Entry 8JLD (electron microscopy, 2.48 A resolution); this record covers chains A and J of the 10 polymer chains in the assembly.

Chain A:
Protein: Histone H3.2
Organism: Homo sapiens
Reference sequence: Q71DI3 (H32_HUMAN); residues 1-135 here correspond to UniProt positions 2-136 (UniProt number = residue number + 1)
Chain sequence (135 residues; row label = number of the first residue in the row):
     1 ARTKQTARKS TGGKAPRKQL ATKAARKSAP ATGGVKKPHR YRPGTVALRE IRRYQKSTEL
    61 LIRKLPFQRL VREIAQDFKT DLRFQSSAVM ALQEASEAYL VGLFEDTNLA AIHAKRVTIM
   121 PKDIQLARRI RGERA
Disordered / not traced: 1-38, 134-135
Modified residues: Lys4, Lys9, Lys14, Lys18, Lys23, Lys27 (N(6)-acetyllysine; ALY)
Differences from the reference sequence: engineered mutation Ala110 (Cys111 in Q71DI3)
Swiss-Prot annotation at these positions:
  - modified residue: Arg2 (Asymmetric dimethylarginine), Thr3 (Phosphothreonine), Lys4 (Allysine), Gln5 (5-glutamyl dopamine), Thr6 (Phosphothreonine), Arg8 (Citrulline), Lys9 (N6,N6,N6-trimethyllysine), Ser10 (ADP-ribosylserine), Thr11 (Phosphothreonine), Lys14 (N6-(2-hydroxyisobutyryl)lysine), Arg17 (Asymmetric dimethylarginine), Lys18 (N6-(2-hydroxyisobutyryl)lysine), Lys23 (N6-(2-hydroxyisobutyryl)lysine), Arg26 (Citrulline), Lys27 (N6,N6,N6-trimethyllysine), Ser28 (ADP-ribosylserine), Lys36 (N6,N6,N6-trimethyllysine), Lys37 (N6-methyllysine), Tyr41 (Phosphotyrosine), Lys56 (N6,N6,N6-trimethyllysine) and 8 more in UniProt
  - lipidation: Lys18 (N6-decanoyllysine)
Reported in the primary citation:
  - post-translational modification sites: Lys4, Lys9, Lys14, Lys18, Lys23, Lys27

Chain J:
Molecule: 145-nt DNA strand
Organism: synthetic construct
Sequence (145 nucleotides; row label = number of the first residue in the row; numbers below 1 keep their minus sign (DA-72 is residue -72)):
   -72 ATCGATGTAT ATATCTGACA CGTGCCTGGA GACTAGGGAG TAATCCCCTT GGCGGTTAAA
   -12 ACGCGGGGGA CAGCGCGTAC GTGCGTTTAA GCGGTGCTAG AGCTGTCTAC GACCAATTGA
    48 GCGGCCTCGG CACCGGGATT CTGAT

How chain A and chain J interact:
Contacting residue pairs (25):
  Arg40(A) - DG8(J)  base contact
  Arg40(A) - DT9(J)  hydrogen bond to the base
  Arg40(A) - DG10(J)  sugar contact
  Tyr41(A) - DT-67(J)  hydrogen bond to the sugar
  Tyr41(A) - DT9(J)  sugar contact
  Tyr41(A) - DG10(J)  phosphate contact
  Pro43(A) - DG8(J)  phosphate contact
  Pro43(A) - DT9(J)  phosphate contact
  Gly44(A) - DG8(J)  phosphate contact
  Gly44(A) - DT9(J)  hydrogen bond to the phosphate
  Thr45(A) - DT9(J)  phosphate contact
  Val46(A) - DT9(J)  hydrogen bond to the phosphate
  Val46(A) - DG10(J)  phosphate contact
  Ala47(A) - DT9(J)  hydrogen bond to the phosphate
  Arg49(A) - DG-66(J)  sugar contact
  Arg49(A) - DT-65(J)  salt bridge to the phosphate
  Arg63(A) - DA17(J)  hydrogen bond to the phosphate
  Arg63(A) - DG18(J)  salt bridge to the phosphate
  Lys64(A) - DG18(J)  hydrogen bond to the phosphate
  Leu65(A) - DA17(J)  sugar contact
  Leu65(A) - DG18(J)  hydrogen bond to the phosphate
  Pro66(A) - DA17(J)  phosphate contact
  Arg69(A) - DA17(J)  salt bridge to the phosphate
  Arg83(A) - DA26(J)  sugar contact
  Arg83(A) - DG27(J)  sugar contact
Also at the interface, not in a pair above, chain A (19 interface residues in all): His39, Arg42, Arg53, Lys56, Lys115
Also at the interface, not in a pair above, chain J (14 interface residues in all): DG-69, DA-68, DA-64, DC-2

Overview:
Chain A and chain J form an interface of 19 and 14 residues respectively, with 8 hydrogen bonds and 3 salt
bridges. Among the polar pairs are Arg40(A)-DT9(J), Tyr41(A)-DT-67(J) and Gly44(A)-DT9(J). The paper reports
modification sites Lys4(A), Lys9(A) and Lys14(A) among others.
Chain A is Histone H3.2 (Homo sapiens) and chain J is a 145-nt DNA strand (synthetic construct); the
structure, Cryo-EM structure of the 145 bp human nucleosome containing acetylated H3 tail, was determined by
electron microscopy (same publication as 8JL9, 8JLA and 8JLB).
